PDB entry 6P1W | X-ray diffraction, 1.75 A resolution | chains A and D of the 4 polymer chains in the assembly

Chain A:
Molecule: DNA-directed DNA/RNA polymerase mu
Source organism: Homo sapiens
Notes: EC 2.7.7.7
UniProtKB: Q9NP87 (DPOLM_HUMAN); residue numbers follow UniProt; this construct covers 134-397, 410-494
Chain sequence (354 residues; row label = number of the first residue in the row; note: 12 numbers in that range are skipped by the numbering (no residue carries them; nothing is unmodelled there)):
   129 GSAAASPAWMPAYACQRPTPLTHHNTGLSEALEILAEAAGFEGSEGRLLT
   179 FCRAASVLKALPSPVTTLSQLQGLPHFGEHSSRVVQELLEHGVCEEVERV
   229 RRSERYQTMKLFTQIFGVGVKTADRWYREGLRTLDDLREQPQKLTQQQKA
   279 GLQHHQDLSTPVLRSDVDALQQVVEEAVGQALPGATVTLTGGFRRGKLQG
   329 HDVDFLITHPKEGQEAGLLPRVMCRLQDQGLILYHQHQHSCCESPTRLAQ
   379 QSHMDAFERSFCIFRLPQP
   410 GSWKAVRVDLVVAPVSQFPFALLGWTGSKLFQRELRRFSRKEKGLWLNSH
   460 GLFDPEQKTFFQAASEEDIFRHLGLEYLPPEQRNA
Not modelled in the structure: 129-137, 367-383
Construct notes: expression tag (129-133); linker (410)
Ion coordination: Na+: Thr-241, Ile-243, Val-246 (shared with 1 residue of chain P); Mg2+ site 1: Asp-330, Asp-332, Asp-418 (together with CMPcPP) (shared with 1 residue of chain P); Mg2+ site 2: Asp-330, Asp-332 (together with CMPcPP)
Small-molecule neighbours: CMPcPP (2TM; 5'-O-[(S)-hydroxy{[(S)-hydroxy(phosphonooxy)phosphoryl]methyl}phosphoryl]cytidine): Gly-319, Gly-320, Arg-323, Lys-325, Gln-327, Gly-328, His-329, Asp-330, Asp-332, Asp-418, Gly-433, Trp-434, Thr-435, Gly-436, Ser-437, Lys-438, Gln-441
Swiss-Prot annotation at these positions:
  - region: Arg-323 to Asp-332 (Involved in ssDNA binding)
  - binding site (Mg(2+)): Asp-330, Asp-332, Asp-418
  - site: Gly-433 (Responsible for the low discrimination between dNTP and rNTP)

Chain D:
Molecule: 4-nt DNA strand
Sequence (4 nucleotides; each row starts with the number of its first residue):
     1 GCCG

How chain A and chain D interact:
Residue-residue contacts (17):
  Ala-140(A) with DG4(D), phosphate contact
  Gly-174(A) with DG1(D), hydrogen bond to the base
  Arg-175(A) with DG1(D), salt bridge to the phosphate
  Thr-178(A) with DG1(D), hydrogen bond to the base; DC2(D), sugar contact
  Phe-179(A) with DG1(D), sugar contact
  Leu-202(A) with DC3(D), phosphate contact
  Pro-203(A) with DC3(D), phosphate contact
  His-204(A) with DC2(D), sugar contact; DC3(D), hydrogen bond to the phosphate
  Phe-205(A) with DC3(D), phosphate contact
  Gly-206(A) with DC2(D), hydrogen bond to the phosphate
  Glu-207(A) with DC2(D), hydrogen bond to the phosphate
  His-208(A) with DG1(D), salt bridge to the phosphate; DC2(D), hydrogen bond to the phosphate
  Ser-209(A) with DG1(D), phosphate contact; DC2(D), hydrogen bond to the phosphate
Other interface residues (no listed pair), chain A (14 interface residues in all): Arg-181

In short:
14 residues of chain A face 4 of chain D across their interface, with 7 hydrogen bonds and 2 salt bridges.
Among the polar pairs are Gly-174(A)/DG1(D), Thr-178(A)/DG1(D) and His-204(A)/DC3(D). Bound to chain A:
CMPcPP. UniProt lists 3 Mg2+-binding residues on chain A.
Here chain A is DNA-directed DNA/RNA polymerase mu (Homo sapiens) and chain D is a 4-nt DNA strand. Entry 6P1W
(Pre-catalytic ternary complex of human DNA Polymerase Mu with 1-nt gapped substrate containing undamaged
template dG ...) was determined by X-ray diffraction (same publication as 6P1M, 6P1N, 6P1O, 6P1P, 6P1Q, 6P1R
and 4 further entries).
